Entry 1RDT (X-ray diffraction, 2.40 A resolution); this record covers chains D and E of the 4 polymer chains in the assembly.

[Chain D]
Name: Peroxisome proliferator activated receptor gamma
Source organism: Homo sapiens
Notes: fragment: ligand binding doamin
Reference sequence: P37231 (PPAT_HUMAN); residues 207-477 here correspond to UniProt positions 235-505 (UniProt number = residue number + 28)
Chain sequence (284 residues; each row starts with the number of its first residue):
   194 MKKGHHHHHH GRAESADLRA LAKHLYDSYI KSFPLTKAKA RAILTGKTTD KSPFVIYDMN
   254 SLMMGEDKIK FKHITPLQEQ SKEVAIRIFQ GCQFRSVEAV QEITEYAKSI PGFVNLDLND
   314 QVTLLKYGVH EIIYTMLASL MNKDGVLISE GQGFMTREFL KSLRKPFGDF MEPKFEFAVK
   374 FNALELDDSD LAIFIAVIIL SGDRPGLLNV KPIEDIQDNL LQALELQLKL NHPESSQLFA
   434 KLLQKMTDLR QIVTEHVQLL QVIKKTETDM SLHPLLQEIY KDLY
Disordered / not traced: 194-205, 257-275
Differences from the reference sequence: cloning artifact (194-206)
UniProt features mapped onto this chain:
  - motif: Pro467 to Asp475 (9aaTAD)
  - binding site (rosiglitazone): Gln286 to Ser289, His323, His449, Tyr473
  - cross-link: Lys224 (Glycyl lysine isopeptide (Lys-Gly) (interchain with G-Cter in ubiquitin))
Ligand contacts: gi262570 (570; 2-(2-benzoyl-phenylamino)-3-{4-[2-(5-methyl-2-phenyl-oxazol-4-yl)-ethoxy]-phenyl}-propionic acid): Arg280, Ile281, Phe282, Gly284, Cys285, Gln286, Arg288, Ser289, His323, Ile326, Tyr327, Leu330, Val339, Ile341, Ser342, Met348, Leu353, Phe360, Phe363, Met364, His449, Leu453, Ile456, Leu465, Leu469, Tyr473

[Chain E]
Name: LxxLL motif coactivator
Notes: fragment: LxxLL peptide
Chain sequence (23 residues; row label = number of the first residue in the row):
    57 NLVPDAASKH KQLSELLRGG SGS
Disordered / not traced: 57-66, 74-79

[Interface between chain D and chain E]
Pairs across the interface - 8 pairs, chain D then chain E:
  Thr297(D) - Leu72(E)
  Glu298(D) - Leu72(E)
  Lys301(D) - Leu72(E)  hydrogen bond (side chain-backbone)
  Lys301(D) - Leu73(E)  hydrogen bond (side chain-backbone)
  Leu468(D) - Gln68(E)
  Glu471(D) - Lys67(E)  hydrogen bond (side chain-backbone)
  Glu471(D) - Gln68(E)  hydrogen bond (side chain-backbone)
  Glu471(D) - Leu69(E)

[Overview]
The chain D/chain E interface involves 5 residues from each chain, with 4 hydrogen bonds. Polar contacts
include Lys301(D)-Leu72(E), Lys301(D)-Leu73(E) and Glu471(D)-Lys67(E). Ligands of chain D: gi262570. From
UniProt: 7 rosiglitazone-binding residues on chain D.
Here chain D is Peroxisome proliferator activated receptor gamma (Homo sapiens) and chain E is LxxLL motif
coactivator. Entry 1RDT (Crystal Structure of a new rexinoid bound to the RXRalpha ligand binding doamin in
the RXRalpha/PPARgamma ...) was determined by X-ray diffraction.
